PDB entry 7U4W | X-ray diffraction, 2.10 A resolution | chain A

== Chain A ==
Name: Transcription factor ETV6, Non-receptor tyrosine-protein kinase TNK1
Source organism: Homo sapiens
Notes: EC 2.7.10.2
UniProtKB: chimeric construct of P41212, Q13470: residues 2-76 from P41212 (ETV6_HUMAN) positions 47-121 (UniProt number = residue number + 45); residues 79-155 from Q13470 positions 590-666 (UniProt number = residue number + 511)
Amino-acid sequence (155 residues; numbered 1 to 155; the number before each row is that of its first residue):
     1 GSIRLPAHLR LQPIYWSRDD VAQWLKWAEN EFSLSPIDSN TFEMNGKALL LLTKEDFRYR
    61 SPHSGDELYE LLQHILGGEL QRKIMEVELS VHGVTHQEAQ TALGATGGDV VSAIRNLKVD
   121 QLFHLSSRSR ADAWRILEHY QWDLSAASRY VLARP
Disordered / not traced: 1-5, 77-78, 152-155
Construct notes: expression tag (1); engineered mutation Ser-35 (Arg80 in P41212), Glu-67 (Val112 in P41212), Ala-99 (Cys610 in Q13470), Ala-133 (Cys644 in Q13470); linker (77-78)
Swiss-Prot annotation at these positions:
  - site: Leu-9, Arg-10 (Breakpoint for translocation to form ETV6-MDS2 in MDS), Arg-10, Leu-11 (Breakpoint for translocation to form PAX5-ETV6)
Reported in the primary citation:
  - interface residues: Leu-71

== Summary ==
The paper reports the interface residue Leu-71.
Chain A is Transcription factor ETV6, Non-receptor tyrosine-protein kinase TNK1 (Homo sapiens); the structure,
The ubiquitin-associated domain of human thirty-eight negative kinase-1 flexibly fused to the 1TEL
crystallization chaperone via ..., was determined by X-ray diffraction together with 7U4Z, 7TCY, 7TDY and 7T8J
from the same study.
